PDB entry 7Z7D | X-ray diffraction, 2.00 A resolution | chains C and E of the 6 polymer chains in the assembly

Chain C:
Protein: Tubulin alpha-1B chain
Source organism: Bos taurus
UniProtKB: P81947 (TBA1B_BOVIN); residue numbers follow UniProt; this construct covers 1-451
Sequence (451 residues; each row starts with the number of its first residue):
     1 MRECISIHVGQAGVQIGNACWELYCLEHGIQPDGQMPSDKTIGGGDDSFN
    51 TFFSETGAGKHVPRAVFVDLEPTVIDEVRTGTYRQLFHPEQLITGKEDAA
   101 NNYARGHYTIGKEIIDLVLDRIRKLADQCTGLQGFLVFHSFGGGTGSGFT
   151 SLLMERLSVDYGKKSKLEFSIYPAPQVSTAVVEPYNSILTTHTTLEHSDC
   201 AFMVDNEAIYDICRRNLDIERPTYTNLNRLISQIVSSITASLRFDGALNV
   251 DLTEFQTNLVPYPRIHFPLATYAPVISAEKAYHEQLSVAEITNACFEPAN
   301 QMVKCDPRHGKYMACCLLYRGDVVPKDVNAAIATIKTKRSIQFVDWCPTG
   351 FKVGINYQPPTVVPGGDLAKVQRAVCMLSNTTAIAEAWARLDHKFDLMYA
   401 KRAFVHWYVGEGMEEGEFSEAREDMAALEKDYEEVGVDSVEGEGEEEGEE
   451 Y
Unresolved in the structure: 441-451
Metal / ion sites: Ca2+ site 1: Asp-39, Thr-41, Gly-44, Glu-55; Ca2+ site 2: Glu-284 (shared with 1 residue of chain B)
Residues lining bound ligands:
  - 4I2 (N-(4-{2-[3-(trifluoromethyl)anilino]-1,3-thiazol-4-yl}phenyl)acetamide): Cys-4, Gln-133, Gly-134, Phe-135, Leu-136, Ser-165, Leu-167, Ile-238, Thr-239, Leu-242, Leu-252, Thr-253, Gln-256, Thr-257
  - GTP (guanosine-5'-triphosphate): Gly-10, Gln-11, Ala-12, Gln-15, Ile-16, Asp-69, Asp-98, Ala-99, Ala-100, Asn-101, Ser-140, Gly-142, Gly-143, Gly-144, Thr-145, Gly-146, Ile-171, Pro-173, Val-177, Ser-178, Thr-179, Glu-183, Asn-206, Ile-209, Tyr-224, Leu-227, Asn-228, Ile-231
  - vinblastine (VLB; (2alpha,2'beta,3beta,4alpha,5beta)-vincaleukoblastine): Leu-248, Asn-249, Pro-325, Lys-326, Val-328, Asn-329, Ile-332, Ala-333, Lys-336, Phe-351, Val-353, Gly-354, Ile-355

Chain E:
Protein: Stathmin-4
Source organism: Rattus norvegicus
UniProtKB: P63043 (STMN4_RAT); residues 5-145 here correspond to UniProt positions 49-189 (UniProt number = residue number + 44)
Sequence (143 residues; each row starts with the number of its first residue):
     3 MADMEVIELNKCTSGQSFEVILKPPSFDGVPEFNASLPRRRDPSLEEIQK
    53 KLEAAEERRKYQEAELLKHLAEKREHEREVIQKAIEENNNFIKMAKEKLA
   103 QKMESNKENREAHLAAMLERLQEKDKHAEEVRKNKELKEEASR
Unresolved in the structure: 3-5, 29-43, 143-145
Sequence notes: initiating methionine (3); expression tag (4)
Curated features (UniProtKB/Swiss-Prot):
  - modified residue: Ser-46 (Phosphoserine)

Interface between chain C and chain E:
Residue-residue contacts - 29 pairs, chain C then chain E:
  His-107(C) / Lys-104(E)
  Tyr-108(C) / Lys-104(E)
  Tyr-108(C) / Asn-108(E)
  Thr-109(C) / Arg-112(E)
  Glu-155(C) / Leu-101(E)
  Glu-155(C) / Lys-104(E)  salt bridge
  Arg-156(C) / Leu-101(E)
  Ser-158(C) / Phe-93(E)
  Ser-158(C) / Ile-94(E)
  Val-159(C) / Ile-94(E)
  Val-159(C) / Ala-97(E)  hydrophobic
  Val-159(C) / Lys-98(E)
  Gly-162(C) / Ile-94(E)
  Lys-163(C) / Asn-90(E)
  Lys-163(C) / Phe-93(E)
  Glu-196(C) / Phe-93(E)
  His-197(C) / Phe-93(E)
  His-197(C) / Ala-97(E)
  Val-409(C) / His-115(E)  hydrogen bond (backbone-side chain)
  Gly-410(C) / Arg-112(E)
  Gly-410(C) / His-115(E)
  Glu-411(C) / Asn-108(E)  hydrogen bond (backbone-side chain)
  Glu-411(C) / Arg-112(E)  salt bridge
  Gly-412(C) / Asn-108(E)  hydrogen bond (backbone-side chain)
  Gly-412(C) / Asn-111(E)  hydrogen bond (backbone-side chain)
  Gly-412(C) / Arg-112(E)
  Met-413(C) / Asn-108(E)
  Glu-414(C) / Ser-107(E)  hydrogen bond
  Glu-414(C) / Asn-111(E)  hydrogen bond
Also at the interface, not in a pair above, chain C (20 interface residues in all): Lys-112, Leu-152, Thr-193
Also at the interface, not in a pair above, chain E (14 interface residues in all): Met-105, Lys-109

Overview:
The interface between chain C and chain E involves 20 residues on one side and 14 on the other; the contacts
include 6 hydrogen bonds and 2 salt bridges. Among the polar pairs are Glu-155(C)/Lys-104(E),
Glu-411(C)/Arg-112(E) and Val-409(C)/His-115(E).
Chain C is Tubulin alpha-1B chain (Bos taurus) and chain E is Stathmin-4 (Rattus norvegicus); the structure,
Tubulin-Todalam-Vinblastine-complex, was determined by X-ray diffraction, deposited together with 5SB3, 5SB4,
5SB5, 5SB6 and 5SB7.
